PDB entry 3NY0 | X-ray diffraction, 3.09 A resolution | chains B and C of the 4 polymer chains in the assembly

# Chain B (and C)
Molecule: Urease accessory protein ureE
From: Helicobacter pylori
Notes: chain C of this document is another copy of the same molecule, construct and numbering; everything in this record applies to it too
Reference sequence: Q09064 (UREE_HELPY); residue numbers follow UniProt; this construct covers 1-170
Sequence (170 residues; numbered 1 to 170; the number before each row is that of its first residue):
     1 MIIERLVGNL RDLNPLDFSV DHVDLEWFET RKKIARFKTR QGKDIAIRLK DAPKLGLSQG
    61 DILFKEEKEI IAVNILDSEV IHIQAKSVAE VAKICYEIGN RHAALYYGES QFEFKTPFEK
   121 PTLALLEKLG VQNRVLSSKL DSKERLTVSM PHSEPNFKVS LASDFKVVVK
Disordered / not traced: 1, 155-170 (chain C: 1, 150-170)
Metal / ion sites: Ni2+: His-102, His-152 (shared with 1 residue of chain A; His-102(C) of chain C; 1 residue of chain D)
Reported in the primary citation:
  - Ni2+ coordination: His-152
  - mutagenesis - H102A: abolished catalytic activity (urease activity)
  - mutagenesis - F28D: unchanged growth (urease activity)
  - conformationally variable residues (order/disorder transition): His-152

# How chain B and chain C interact
Contacting residue pairs (51; chain B residue first):
  Val-88(B) / Val-88(C)  hydrophobic
  Val-88(B) / Gln-111(C)
  Ala-89(B) / Tyr-107(C)
  Val-91(B) / Val-88(C)  hydrophobic
  Ala-92(B) / Val-91(C)  hydrophobic
  Ala-92(B) / Cys-95(C)  hydrogen bond (backbone-side chain)
  Ala-92(B) / Phe-114(C)  hydrophobic
  Ala-92(B) / Leu-146(C)
  Lys-93(B) / Leu-146(C)
  Lys-93(B) / Thr-147(C)  hydrogen bond
  Cys-95(B) / Ala-92(C)  hydrophobic
  Cys-95(B) / Cys-95(C)  hydrophobic
  Cys-95(B) / Tyr-96(C)
  Tyr-96(B) / Cys-95(C)
  Tyr-96(B) / Tyr-96(C)
  Tyr-96(B) / Ile-98(C)  hydrophobic
  Tyr-96(B) / Gly-99(C)
  Tyr-96(B) / Ala-103(C)  hydrogen bond (side chain-backbone)
  Tyr-96(B) / Ala-104(C)
  Tyr-96(B) / Leu-105(C)  hydrophobic
  Tyr-96(B) / Val-148(C)  hydrophobic
  Glu-97(B) / Val-148(C)  hydrogen bond (side chain-backbone)
  Glu-97(B) / Ser-149(C)  hydrogen bond (side chain-backbone)
  Ile-98(B) / Tyr-96(C)  hydrophobic
  Gly-99(B) / Tyr-96(C)
  Gly-99(B) / Gly-99(C)
  Gly-99(B) / Asn-100(C)  hydrogen bond (backbone-backbone)
  Asn-100(B) / Gly-99(C)
  Asn-100(B) / Asn-100(C)
  Asn-100(B) / His-102(C)  hydrogen bond
  Asn-100(B) / Val-148(C)
  Arg-101(B) / Ser-149(C)
  His-102(B) / Asn-100(C)  hydrogen bond
  His-102(B) / His-102(C)  hydrogen bond
  Ala-103(B) / Tyr-96(C)  hydrogen bond (backbone-side chain)
  Tyr-107(B) / Ala-89(C)  hydrogen bond (side chain-backbone)
  Tyr-107(B) / Lys-93(C)
  Gln-111(B) / Val-88(C)
  Phe-114(B) / Ala-92(C)  hydrophobic
  Lys-128(B) / Ser-149(C)
  Leu-146(B) / Lys-93(C)
  Thr-147(B) / Lys-93(C)
  Thr-147(B) / Glu-97(C)  hydrogen bond
  Val-148(B) / Glu-97(C)
  Ser-149(B) / Glu-97(C)  hydrogen bond (backbone-side chain)
  Ser-149(B) / Asn-100(C)
  Met-150(B) / Asn-100(C)  hydrogen bond (backbone-side chain)
  Pro-151(B) / Asn-100(C)
  His-152(B) / Asn-100(C)  hydrogen bond (backbone-backbone)
  His-152(B) / Arg-101(C)  hydrogen bond (backbone-side chain)
  His-152(B) / His-102(C)  hydrogen bond
Also at the interface, not in a pair above, chain B (28 interface residues in all): Ala-104, Leu-105, Leu-129
Also at the interface, not in a pair above, chain C (24 interface residues in all): Phe-112

# Summary
The interface between chain B and chain C involves 28 residues on one side and 24 on the other, with 17
hydrogen bonds. Among the polar pairs are Ala-92(B)/Cys-95(C), Lys-93(B)/Thr-147(C) and Tyr-96(B)/Ala-103(C).
His-102(B) and His-152(B) form the Ni2+ site. From the paper: H102A of chain B abolishes catalytic activity
(urease activity); Ni2+ coordination by His-152(B).
Chain B and chain C are both Urease accessory protein ureE (Helicobacter pylori); the structure, Crystal
Structure of UreE from Helicobacter pylori (Ni2+ bound form), was determined by X-ray diffraction together
with 3L9Z, 3LA0 and 3NXZ from the same study.
